Entry 6BW9 (X-ray diffraction, 1.60 A resolution); this record covers chains A and B.

[Chain A]
Molecule: Importin subunit alpha-3
From: Homo sapiens
UniProtKB: O00629 (IMA3_HUMAN); residues 64-521 here = UniProt positions 64-521
Sequence (459 residues; numbered 63 to 521; the number before each row is that of its first residue):
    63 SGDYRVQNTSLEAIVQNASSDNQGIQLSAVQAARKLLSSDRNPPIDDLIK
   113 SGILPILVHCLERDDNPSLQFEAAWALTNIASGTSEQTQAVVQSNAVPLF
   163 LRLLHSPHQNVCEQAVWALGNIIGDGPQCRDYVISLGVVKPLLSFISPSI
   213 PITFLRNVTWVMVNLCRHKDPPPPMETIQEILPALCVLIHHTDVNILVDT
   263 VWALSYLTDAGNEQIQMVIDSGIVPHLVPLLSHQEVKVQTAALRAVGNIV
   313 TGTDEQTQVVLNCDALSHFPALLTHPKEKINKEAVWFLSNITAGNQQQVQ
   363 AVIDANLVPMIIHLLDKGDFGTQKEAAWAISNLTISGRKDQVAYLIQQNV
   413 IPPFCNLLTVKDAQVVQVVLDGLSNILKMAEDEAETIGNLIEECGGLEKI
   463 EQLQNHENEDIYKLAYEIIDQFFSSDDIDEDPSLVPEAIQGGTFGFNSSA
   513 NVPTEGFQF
Disordered / not traced: 63-71, 488-521
Differences from the reference sequence: expression tag (63)

[Chain B]
Molecule: Protein W
From: Hendra virus
UniProtKB: P0C1C6 (W_HENDH); residue numbers follow UniProt; this construct covers 409-448
Sequence (41 residues; row label = number of the first residue in the row):
   408 SRSLNMLGRKTCLGRRVVQPGMFADYPPTKKARVLLRRMSN
Disordered / not traced: 408-418, 443-448
Differences from the reference sequence: expression tag (408)
What the authors report for this chain:
  - mutagenesis - R422A/R423A, R422D/R423D, K437A/K438A, K437D/K438D: abolished binding to Importin subunit alpha-3 (chain A)

[How chain A and chain B interact]
Pairs across the interface - 76 pairs, chain A then chain B:
  Ser-100(A) / Arg-440(B)
  Ser-100(A) / Val-441(B)
  Ser-100(A) / Leu-442(B)  hydrogen bond (backbone-backbone)
  Asp-102(A) / Val-441(B)
  Phe-133(A) / Arg-440(B)
  Trp-137(A) / Arg-440(B)  hydrogen bond (side chain-backbone)
  Asn-141(A) / Ala-439(B)
  Asn-141(A) / Arg-440(B)  hydrogen bond (side chain-backbone)
  Ala-143(A) / Lys-437(B)
  Ser-144(A) / Lys-437(B)
  Ser-144(A) / Lys-438(B)
  Ser-144(A) / Ala-439(B)
  Gly-145(A) / Lys-437(B)  hydrogen bond (backbone-side chain)
  Thr-146(A) / Lys-437(B)
  Ser-147(A) / Lys-437(B)
  Thr-150(A) / Lys-437(B)  hydrogen bond
  Gln-176(A) / Arg-440(B)  hydrogen bond
  Trp-179(A) / Lys-438(B)  hydrogen bond (side chain-backbone)
  Trp-179(A) / Ala-439(B)
  Trp-179(A) / Arg-440(B)
  Gly-182(A) / Thr-436(B)
  Asn-183(A) / Lys-437(B)
  Asn-183(A) / Lys-438(B)  hydrogen bond (side chain-backbone)
  Gly-186(A) / Thr-436(B)
  Asp-187(A) / Lys-437(B)  salt bridge
  Trp-222(A) / Pro-435(B)  hydrogen bond (side chain-backbone)
  Trp-222(A) / Thr-436(B)
  Trp-222(A) / Lys-438(B)
  Asn-226(A) / Thr-436(B)  hydrogen bond (side chain-backbone)
  Arg-229(A) / Tyr-433(B)
  Arg-229(A) / Pro-434(B)  hydrogen bond (side chain-backbone)
  Arg-229(A) / Pro-435(B)  hydrogen bond (side chain-backbone)
  Arg-229(A) / Thr-436(B)
  Asp-261(A) / Pro-434(B)
  Trp-264(A) / Phe-430(B)
  Trp-264(A) / Asp-432(B)
  Trp-264(A) / Tyr-433(B)  hydrophobic
  Trp-264(A) / Pro-434(B)
  Tyr-268(A) / Tyr-433(B)
  Thr-302(A) / Phe-430(B)
  Arg-306(A) / Phe-430(B)
  Asn-310(A) / Val-425(B)
  Val-312(A) / Arg-422(B)  hydrogen bond (backbone-side chain)
  Thr-313(A) / Arg-422(B)
  Thr-313(A) / Arg-423(B)
  Gly-314(A) / Arg-422(B)  hydrogen bond (backbone-side chain)
  Thr-315(A) / Arg-422(B)
  Asp-316(A) / Arg-422(B)  salt bridge
  Thr-319(A) / Arg-422(B)
  Lys-344(A) / Met-429(B)
  Glu-345(A) / Met-429(B)
  Glu-345(A) / Phe-430(B)  hydrogen bond (side chain-backbone)
  Trp-348(A) / Arg-423(B)  hydrogen bond (side chain-backbone)
  Trp-348(A) / Val-424(B)  hydrogen bond (side chain-backbone)
  Trp-348(A) / Val-425(B)  hydrophobic
  Trp-348(A) / Met-429(B)  hydrophobic
  Trp-348(A) / Phe-430(B)  hydrophobic
  Ser-351(A) / Arg-423(B)  hydrogen bond
  Asn-352(A) / Arg-422(B)  hydrogen bond (backbone-side chain)
  Asn-352(A) / Arg-423(B)  hydrogen bond (side chain-backbone)
  Ala-355(A) / Arg-422(B)
  Gly-356(A) / Arg-422(B)
  Gln-360(A) / Arg-422(B)  hydrogen bond
  Glu-387(A) / Arg-423(B)  salt bridge
  Glu-387(A) / Met-429(B)
  Trp-390(A) / Cys-419(B)
  Trp-390(A) / Arg-423(B)
  Ser-393(A) / Leu-420(B)
  Asn-394(A) / Leu-420(B)
  Asn-394(A) / Gly-421(B)  hydrogen bond (side chain-backbone)
  Ile-397(A) / Leu-420(B)  hydrophobic
  Ile-397(A) / Gly-421(B)
  Val-430(A) / Leu-420(B)  hydrophobic
  Asp-433(A) / Cys-419(B)
  Asp-433(A) / Leu-420(B)
  Asn-437(A) / Leu-420(B)
Also at the interface, not in a pair above, chain A (56 interface residues in all): Ser-101, Thr-140, Val-225, Asp-271, Lys-299, Leu-305, Ile-353, Thr-396
Also at the interface, not in a pair above, chain B (22 interface residues in all): Gln-426, Pro-427
Interface features reported in the paper:
  - interface residues, chain A: Asn-352(A), Glu-387(A), Asn-394(A)
  - interface residues, chain B: Cys-419(B)

[In short]
Chain A and chain B form an interface of 56 and 22 residues respectively; the contacts include 22 hydrogen
bonds and 3 salt bridges. Polar pairs include Asp-187(A)/Lys-437(B), Asp-316(A)/Arg-422(B) and
Glu-387(A)/Arg-423(B). From the paper: R422A/R423A, R422D/R423D and K437A/K438A of chain B, among others,
abolish binding to Importin subunit alpha-3 (chain A); interface residues Asn-352(A), Glu-387(A) and
Cys-419(B) among others.
Chain A is Importin subunit alpha-3 (Homo sapiens) and chain B is Protein W (Hendra virus); the structure,
Hendra virus W protein C-terminus in complex with Importin alpha 3 crystal form 1, was determined by X-ray
diffraction (same publication as 6BVV, 6BWA and 6BWB).
